PDB entry 3ENR | X-ray diffraction, 2.40 A resolution | chains A and B

Chain A (and B):
Name: Concanavalin-A
Source organism: Canavalia ensiformis
Notes: chain B of this document is another copy of the same molecule, construct and numbering; everything in this record applies to it too
UniProtKB: P02866 (CONA_CANEN); the construct has insertions or renumbered stretches relative to UniProt, so the offset changes along the chain: 1-118 = UniProt 164-281; 119-237 = UniProt 30-148
Chain sequence (237 residues; row label = number of the first residue in the row):
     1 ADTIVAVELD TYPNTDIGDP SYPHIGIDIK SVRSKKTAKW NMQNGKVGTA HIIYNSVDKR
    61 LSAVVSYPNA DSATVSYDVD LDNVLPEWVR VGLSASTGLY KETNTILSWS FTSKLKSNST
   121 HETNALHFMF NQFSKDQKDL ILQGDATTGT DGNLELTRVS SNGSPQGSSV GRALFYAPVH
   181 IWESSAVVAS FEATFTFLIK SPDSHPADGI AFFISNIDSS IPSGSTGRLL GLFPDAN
Bound ions: Zn2+ site 1: Glu8, Asp10, Asp19, His24; Ca2+: Asp10, Tyr12, Asn14, Asp19; Zn2+ site 2: Asp80, Asp82; Zn2+ site 3: His205 (shared with Asp80(B), Asp82(B) of chain B)

Chain A / chain B interface:
Residue-residue contacts (42; chain A residue first):
  Trp88(A) with Asp136(B), hydrogen bond (side chain-backbone); Gln137(B); Lys138(B); Asp139(B)
  Arg90(A) with Tyr176(B)
  Glu122(A) with Asn131(B)
  Thr123(A) with Asn131(B), hydrogen bond (backbone-side chain)
  Asn124(A) with Met129(B); Phe130(B); Asn131(B), hydrogen bond (side chain-backbone); Gln132(B), hydrogen bond (side chain-backbone)
  Ala125(A) with Phe128(B); Met129(B), hydrogen bond (backbone-backbone)
  Leu126(A) with His127(B)
  His127(A) with Leu126(B); His127(B), hydrogen bond (backbone-backbone)
  Phe128(A) with Ala125(B)
  Met129(A) with Asn124(B); Ala125(B), hydrogen bond (backbone-backbone)
  Phe130(A) with Asn124(B)
  Asn131(A) with Glu122(B); Thr123(B), hydrogen bond (backbone-backbone); Asn124(B), hydrogen bond (backbone-side chain)
  Gln132(A) with Asn124(B), hydrogen bond (backbone-side chain)
  Ser134(A) with His180(B)
  Asp136(A) with Trp88(B), hydrogen bond (backbone-side chain)
  Gln137(A) with Trp88(B)
  Lys138(A) with Trp88(B); Pro178(B); Ile217(B)
  Asp139(A) with Trp88(B); Pro178(B)
  Tyr176(A) with Arg90(B); Tyr176(B), hydrophobic; Ala177(B), hydrophobic; Pro178(B)
  Ala177(A) with Ala177(B), hydrophobic
  Pro178(A) with Lys138(B); Asp139(B); Tyr176(B)
  His180(A) with Ser134(B)
  Ile217(A) with Lys138(B)
Other interface residues (no listed pair), chain A (25 interface residues in all): Ser117, Phe175
Other interface residues (no listed pair), chain B (25 interface residues in all): Ser117, Phe175

In short:
The chain A/chain B interface involves 25 residues from each chain, with 11 hydrogen bonds. Polar contacts
include Trp88(A)-Asp136(B), Thr123(A)-Asn131(B) and Asn124(A)-Asn131(B). The Zn2+ site 1 is built by Glu8(A),
Asp10(A), Asp19(A) and His24(A). The Ca2+ site is built by Asp10(A), Tyr12(A), Asn14(A) and Asp19(A).
Both chains are Concanavalin-A (Canavalia ensiformis). Entry 3ENR (Zinc-calcium concanavalin A at ph 6.15) was
determined by X-ray diffraction together with 2ENR from the same study.
